3WBQ - chains A and B; structure by X-ray diffraction, 2.30 A resolution.

[Chain A (and B)]
Molecule: C-type lectin domain family 4 member C
From: Homo sapiens
Notes: chain B of this document is another copy of the same molecule, construct and numbering; everything in this record applies to it too
Reference sequence: Q8WTT0 (CLC4C_HUMAN); residues 83-210 here = UniProt positions 83-210
Sequence (130 residues; numbered 81 to 210; the number before each row is that of its first residue):
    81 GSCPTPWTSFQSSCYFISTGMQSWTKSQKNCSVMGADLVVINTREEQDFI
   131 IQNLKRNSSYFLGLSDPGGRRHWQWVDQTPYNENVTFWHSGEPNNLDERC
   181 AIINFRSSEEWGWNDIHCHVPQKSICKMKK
Disordered / not traced: 81, 188-189, 210 (chain B: 81-82, 188-189, 209-210)
Disulfides: Cys83-Cys94, Cys111-Cys206, Cys180-Cys198
Differences from the reference sequence: expression tag (81-82)
UniProt features mapped onto this chain:
  - binding site (a carbohydrate): Ser139, Glu178, Asn184 to Arg186, Asn194, Asp195, Gln202
  - binding site (Ca(2+)): Glu172, Asn174, Glu178, Asn194, Asp195
  - glycosylation (N-linked (GlcNAc...) asparagine): Asn110, Asn137, Asn164

[Chain A / chain B interface]
Residue-residue contacts (112):
  Trp104(A) - Val156(B)  hydrophobic
  Gln108(A) - Val156(B)
  Asp117(A) - Val156(B)
  Leu118(A) - Val156(B)
  Val119(A) - Trp155(B)
  Val120(A) - Trp155(B)  hydrophobic
  Val120(A) - Asp157(B)
  Val120(A) - Thr159(B)
  Ile121(A) - Trp155(B)
  Asn122(A) - Thr159(B)
  Asn122(A) - Val165(B)
  Arg124(A) - Phe167(B)
  Gln127(A) - Phe167(B)
  Gly143(A) - Gln154(B)
  Gly143(A) - Trp155(B)
  Gly143(A) - Val156(B)  hydrogen bond (backbone-backbone)
  Leu144(A) - Trp153(B)  hydrophobic
  Leu144(A) - Gln154(B)
  Leu144(A) - Trp155(B)  hydrophobic
  Leu144(A) - Tyr161(B)  hydrophobic
  Leu144(A) - Trp168(B)  hydrophobic
  Ser145(A) - His152(B)
  Ser145(A) - Trp153(B)
  Ser145(A) - Gln154(B)  hydrogen bond (backbone-backbone)
  Asp146(A) - Arg151(B)  salt bridge
  Asp146(A) - His152(B)
  Asp146(A) - Trp153(B)
  Pro147(A) - Gln154(B)
  Arg151(A) - Asp146(B)
  Arg151(A) - Arg179(B)
  Arg151(A) - Asp195(B)  salt bridge
  His152(A) - Ser145(B)
  His152(A) - Asp146(B)
  His152(A) - His152(B)  hydrogen bond
  Trp153(A) - Leu144(B)  hydrophobic
  Trp153(A) - Ser145(B)
  Trp153(A) - Asp146(B)
  Trp153(A) - Arg179(B)
  Trp153(A) - Asp195(B)
  Gln154(A) - Gly143(B)
  Gln154(A) - Leu144(B)
  Gln154(A) - Ser145(B)  hydrogen bond (backbone-backbone)
  Gln154(A) - Pro147(B)
  Trp155(A) - Val119(B)
  Trp155(A) - Val120(B)  hydrophobic
  Trp155(A) - Ile121(B)
  Trp155(A) - Gly143(B)
  Trp155(A) - Leu144(B)  hydrophobic
  Trp155(A) - Trp193(B)  hydrophobic
  Val156(A) - Trp104(B)  hydrophobic
  Val156(A) - Gln108(B)
  Val156(A) - Leu118(B)
  Val156(A) - Gly143(B)  hydrogen bond (backbone-backbone)
  Asp157(A) - Val120(B)
  Thr159(A) - Val120(B)
  Thr159(A) - Asn122(B)
  Tyr161(A) - Leu144(B)  hydrophobic
  Val165(A) - Asn122(B)
  Val165(A) - Thr123(B)
  Val165(A) - Arg124(B)
  Val165(A) - Trp193(B)
  Thr166(A) - Trp193(B)
  Phe167(A) - Arg124(B)
  Phe167(A) - Gln127(B)
  Phe167(A) - Gly192(B)
  Phe167(A) - Trp193(B)  hydrogen bond (backbone-backbone)
  Trp168(A) - Leu144(B)  hydrophobic
  Trp168(A) - Ala181(B)  hydrophobic
  Trp168(A) - Trp193(B)
  Trp168(A) - Asn194(B)
  Trp168(A) - Asp195(B)
  His169(A) - Asn184(B)  hydrogen bond
  His169(A) - Arg186(B)
  His169(A) - Glu190(B)
  His169(A) - Trp191(B)
  His169(A) - Gly192(B)  hydrogen bond (side chain-backbone)
  His169(A) - Trp193(B)  hydrogen bond (backbone-backbone)
  His169(A) - Asn194(B)
  Ser170(A) - Arg186(B)  hydrogen bond (backbone-side chain)
  Glu172(A) - Trp193(B)
  Glu172(A) - Asn194(B)
  Glu172(A) - Asp195(B)  hydrogen bond (side chain-backbone)
  Pro173(A) - Asp195(B)
  Asn174(A) - Arg179(B)  hydrogen bond
  Asn174(A) - Asp195(B)  hydrogen bond (backbone-side chain)
  Leu176(A) - Arg151(B)
  Leu176(A) - Leu176(B)  hydrophobic
  Asp177(A) - Arg151(B)  hydrogen bond (backbone-side chain)
  Arg179(A) - Arg151(B)
  Arg179(A) - Trp153(B)
  Ala181(A) - Trp168(B)  hydrophobic
  Asn184(A) - His169(B)  hydrogen bond
  Arg186(A) - His169(B)
  Arg186(A) - Ser170(B)
  Arg186(A) - Glu172(B)  salt bridge
  Glu190(A) - His169(B)
  Trp191(A) - His169(B)
  Gly192(A) - Phe167(B)
  Gly192(A) - His169(B)  hydrogen bond (backbone-side chain)
  Trp193(A) - Trp155(B)  hydrophobic
  Trp193(A) - Val165(B)
  Trp193(A) - Thr166(B)
  Trp193(A) - Phe167(B)  hydrogen bond (backbone-backbone)
  Trp193(A) - Trp168(B)  hydrophobic
  Trp193(A) - His169(B)  hydrogen bond (backbone-backbone)
  Asn194(A) - Trp168(B)
  Asn194(A) - Glu172(B)
  Asp195(A) - Trp153(B)
  Asp195(A) - Trp168(B)
  Asp195(A) - Glu172(B)
  Asp195(A) - Pro173(B)
  Asp195(A) - Asn174(B)  hydrogen bond (side chain-backbone)
Other interface residues (no listed pair), chain A (48 interface residues in all): Thr123, Glu178, Cys180
Other interface residues (no listed pair), chain B (46 interface residues in all): Asp117, Cys180

[In short]
The interface between chain A and chain B involves 48 residues on one side and 46 on the other; the contacts
include 19 hydrogen bonds and 3 salt bridges. Polar contacts include Asp146(A)-Arg151(B), Arg151(A)-Asp195(B)
and Arg186(A)-Glu172(B).
Both chains are C-type lectin domain family 4 member C (Homo sapiens). Entry 3WBQ (Crystal structure of
carbohydrate recognition domain of Blood Dendritic Cell Antigen-2 (BDCA2) lectin (crystal form-2)) was
determined by X-ray diffraction, deposited together with 3WBP and 3WBR.
